Entry 8BL6 (X-ray diffraction, 2.80 A resolution); this record covers chain A.

== Chain A ==
Protein: dIG14-scdim-EF62
Sequence (176 residues; each row starts with the number of its first residue; numbers below 1 keep their minus sign (Met-23 is residue -23)):
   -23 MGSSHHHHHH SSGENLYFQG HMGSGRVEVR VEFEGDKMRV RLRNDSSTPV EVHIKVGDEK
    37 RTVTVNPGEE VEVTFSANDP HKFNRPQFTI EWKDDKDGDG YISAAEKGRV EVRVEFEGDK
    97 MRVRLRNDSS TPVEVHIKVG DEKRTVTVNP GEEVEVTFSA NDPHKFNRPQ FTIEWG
Not modelled in the structure: -23 to 0, 70-82
Metal / ion sites: terbium(III) ion site 1: Glu8, Glu10, Glu48, Arg144; terbium(III) ion site 2 near Glu67 (its only coordinating residue here)

== Summary ==
The terbium(III) ion site 1 is built by Glu8, Glu10, Glu48 and Arg144.
Chain A is dIG14-scdim-EF62; the structure, De novo single-chain immunoglobulin dimer scIg12+EF3a, was
determined by X-ray diffraction, deposited together with 8BL3.
